7MBH - chains A and B; structure by X-ray diffraction, 2.10 A resolution.

[Chain A (and B)]
Protein: Gamma-enolase
Source organism: Homo sapiens
Notes: EC 4.2.1.11; chain B of this document is another copy of the same molecule, construct and numbering; everything in this record applies to it too
Reference sequence: P09104 (ENOG_HUMAN); numbering as in UniProt (aligned over 1-434)
Sequence (440 residues; numbered 1 to 440; the number before each row is that of its first residue):
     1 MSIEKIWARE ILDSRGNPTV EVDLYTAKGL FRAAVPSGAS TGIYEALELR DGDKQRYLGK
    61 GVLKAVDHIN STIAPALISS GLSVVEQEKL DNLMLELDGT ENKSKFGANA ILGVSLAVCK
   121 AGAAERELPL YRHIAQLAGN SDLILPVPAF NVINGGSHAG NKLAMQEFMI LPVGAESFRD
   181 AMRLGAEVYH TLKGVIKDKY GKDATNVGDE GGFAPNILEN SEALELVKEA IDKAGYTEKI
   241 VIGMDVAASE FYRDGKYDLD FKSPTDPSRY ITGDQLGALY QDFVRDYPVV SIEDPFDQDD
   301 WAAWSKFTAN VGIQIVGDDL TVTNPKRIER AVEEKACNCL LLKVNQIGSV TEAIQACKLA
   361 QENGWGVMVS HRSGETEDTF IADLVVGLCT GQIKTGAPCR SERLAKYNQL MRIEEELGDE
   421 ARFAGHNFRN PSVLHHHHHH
Disordered / not traced: 437-440 (chain B: 1, 436-440)
Differences from the reference sequence: expression tag (435-440)
Ion coordination: Mg2+: Asp245, Glu293, Asp318
Swiss-Prot annotation at these positions:
  - active site: Glu210 (Proton donor), Lys343 (Proton acceptor)
  - binding site (Mg(2+)): Ser40, Asp245, Glu293, Asp318
  - binding site (substrate): His158, Glu167, Glu293, Asp318, Ser370 to Ser373, Lys394
  - modified residue: Ser2 (N-acetylserine), Lys5 (N6-acetyllysine), Thr26 (Phosphothreonine), Tyr44 (Phosphotyrosine), Lys60 (N6-acetyllysine), Lys64 (N6-acetyllysine), Lys89 (N6-acetyllysine), Lys193 (N6-acetyllysine), Lys197 (N6-acetyllysine), Lys199 (N6-acetyllysine), Lys202 (N6-acetyllysine), Lys228 (N6-acetyllysine), Lys233 (N6-(2-hydroxyisobutyryl)lysine), Lys256 (N6-acetyllysine), Ser263 (Phosphoserine), Tyr287 (Phosphotyrosine), Ser291 (Phosphoserine), Lys335 (N6-acetyllysine), Lys343 (N6-acetyllysine), Lys406 (N6-acetyllysine)
  - cross-link: Lys202 (Glycyl lysine isopeptide (Lys-Gly) (interchain with G-Cter in SUMO2))

[Interface between chain A and chain B]
Residue-residue contacts (90):
  Trp7(A) with Glu415(B), hydrogen bond
  Arg9(A) with Arg412(B); Glu415(B), salt bridge
  Glu10(A) with Arg179(B), salt bridge; Met411(B)
  Ile11(A) with Asn408(B); Met411(B), hydrophobic
  Leu12(A) with Met182(B), hydrophobic; Leu404(B), hydrophobic; Asn408(B), hydrogen bond (backbone-side chain)
  Asp13(A) with Leu404(B)
  Ser14(A) with Cys399(B); Arg400(B), hydrogen bond (backbone-backbone); Ser401(B)
  Arg15(A) with His190(B), hydrogen bond (backbone-side chain); Pro398(B)
  Gly16(A) with Ala186(B); His190(B); Pro398(B), hydrogen bond (backbone-backbone)
  Asn17(A) with His190(B)
  Glu21(A) with Arg412(B), salt bridge
  Arg32(A) with Arg412(B)
  Gln55(A) with Arg183(B), hydrogen bond (backbone-side chain); Glu187(B)
  Arg56(A) with Arg179(B); Arg183(B); Glu187(B)
  Tyr57(A) with Met182(B); Arg183(B), hydrogen bond (side chain-backbone); Ala186(B), hydrophobic; Glu187(B), hydrogen bond (backbone-side chain)
  Leu63(A) with Arg179(B)
  Ser157(A) with Lys202(B), hydrogen bond (backbone-side chain)
  Ala159(A) with Lys202(B)
  Met182(A) with Leu12(B), hydrophobic; Tyr57(B)
  Arg183(A) with Gln55(B), hydrogen bond (side chain-backbone); Tyr57(B), hydrogen bond (backbone-side chain)
  Ala186(A) with Gly16(B); Tyr57(B), hydrophobic
  Glu187(A) with Gln55(B); Arg56(B); Tyr57(B), hydrogen bond (side chain-backbone)
  His190(A) with Arg15(B); Gly16(B), hydrogen bond (side chain-backbone); Asn17(B), hydrogen bond
  Lys202(A) with Ser157(B), hydrogen bond (side chain-backbone); His158(B); Gly160(B)
  Asn206(A) with Asn206(B); Val207(B); Gly208(B)
  Val207(A) with Asn206(B); Val207(B), hydrogen bond (backbone-backbone); Arg400(B)
  Gly208(A) with Asn206(B)
  Glu375(A) with Ser401(B)
  Thr376(A) with Ser401(B)
  Glu377(A) with Ser401(B); Ala405(B); Asn408(B), hydrogen bond; Arg412(B), salt bridge
  Pro398(A) with Gly16(B)
  Cys399(A) with Ser14(B); Arg400(B)
  Arg400(A) with Ser14(B), hydrogen bond (backbone-backbone); Val207(B); Cys399(B); Arg400(B); Glu402(B)
  Ser401(A) with Ser14(B); Glu375(B); Thr376(B); Glu402(B), hydrogen bond (backbone-side chain)
  Glu402(A) with Arg400(B); Ser401(B), hydrogen bond (side chain-backbone)
  Leu404(A) with Leu12(B), hydrophobic; Asp13(B)
  Ala405(A) with Glu377(B)
  Asn408(A) with Ile11(B); Leu12(B), hydrogen bond (side chain-backbone); Glu377(B), hydrogen bond
  Met411(A) with Glu10(B); Ile11(B), hydrophobic
  Arg412(A) with Arg9(B); Glu21(B), salt bridge; Arg32(B); Glu377(B), salt bridge
  Glu415(A) with Trp7(B), hydrogen bond; Arg9(B), salt bridge
Interface residues without a listed pair, chain A (47 interface residues in all): His158, Gly160, Arg179, Asp203, Asp209, Ala214
Interface residues without a listed pair, chain B (47 interface residues in all): Leu58, Ala159, Lys193, Asp203, Ala214

[Summary]
The chain A/chain B interface involves 47 residues from each chain, with 23 hydrogen bonds and 7 salt bridges.
Polar pairs include Arg9(A)-Glu415(B), Glu10(A)-Arg179(B) and Glu21(A)-Arg412(B). From UniProt: active-site
residues Glu210(A) and Lys343(A), 4 Mg2+-binding residues and 9 substrate-binding residues on chain A.
Chain A and chain B are both Gamma-enolase (Homo sapiens); the structure, Structure of Human Enolase 2 in
complex with phosphoserine, was determined by X-ray diffraction (same publication as 7LUB).
